Entry 9E96 (electron microscopy, 4.05 A resolution (low resolution: residue-level contacts below are approximate; hydrogen-bond / salt-bridge calls are withheld)); this record covers chains B and K of the 16 polymer chains in the assembly.

Chain B (and K):
Molecule: Structural polyprotein
Source organism: Western equine encephalitis virus
Notes: chain K of this document is another copy of the same molecule, construct and numbering; everything in this record applies to it too
UniProtKB: Q1W679 (Q1W679_WEEV); residues 11-418 here correspond to UniProt positions 330-737 (UniProt number = residue number + 319)
Sequence (408 residues; each row starts with the number of its first residue):
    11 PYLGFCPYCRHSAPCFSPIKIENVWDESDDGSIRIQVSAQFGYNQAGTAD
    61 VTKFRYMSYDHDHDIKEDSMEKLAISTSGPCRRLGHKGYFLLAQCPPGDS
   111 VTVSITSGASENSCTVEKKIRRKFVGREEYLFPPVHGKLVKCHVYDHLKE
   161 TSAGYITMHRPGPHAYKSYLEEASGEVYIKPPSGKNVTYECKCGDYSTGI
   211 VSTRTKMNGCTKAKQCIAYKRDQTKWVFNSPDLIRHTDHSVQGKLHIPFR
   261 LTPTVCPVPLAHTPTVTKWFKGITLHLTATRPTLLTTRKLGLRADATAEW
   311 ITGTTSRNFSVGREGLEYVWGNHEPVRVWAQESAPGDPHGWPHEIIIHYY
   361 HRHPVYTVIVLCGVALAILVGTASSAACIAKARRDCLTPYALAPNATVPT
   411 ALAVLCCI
Cystine bridges: Cys16-Cys124, Cys19-Cys25, Cys91-Cys105, Cys152-Cys266, Cys201-Cys226, Cys203-Cys220

Interface between chain B and chain K:
Contacting residue pairs (8):
  Arg92(B) - Arg20(K)
  Arg92(B) - Ser22(K)
  Leu141(B) - Glu127(K)
  Phe142(B) - Ser110(K)
  Phe142(B) - Thr125(K)
  Phe142(B) - Glu127(K)
  Val145(B) - Phe15(K)
  Arg291(B) - Glu127(K)
Also at the interface, not in a pair above, chain B (7 interface residues in all): Gln104, Pro143
Also at the interface, not in a pair above, chain K (10 interface residues in all): Tyr18, His21, Asp109, Val126

In short:
Chain B and chain K form an interface of 7 and 10 residues respectively.
Both chains are Structural polyprotein (Western equine encephalitis virus). Entry 9E96 (WEEV CBA87 VLP in
complex with human PCDH10-EC1) was determined by electron microscopy together with 9EAU from the same study.
